PDB entry 5UWO | X-ray diffraction, 2.35 A resolution | chains A and C of the 4 polymer chains in the assembly

== Chain A ==
Protein: GTP-binding nuclear protein Ran
Source organism: Homo sapiens
UniProtKB: P62826 (RAN_HUMAN); residues 1-216 here = UniProt positions 1-216
Sequence (237 residues; numbered -20 to 216; the number before each row is that of its first residue; numbers below 1 keep their minus sign (Met-20 is residue -20)):
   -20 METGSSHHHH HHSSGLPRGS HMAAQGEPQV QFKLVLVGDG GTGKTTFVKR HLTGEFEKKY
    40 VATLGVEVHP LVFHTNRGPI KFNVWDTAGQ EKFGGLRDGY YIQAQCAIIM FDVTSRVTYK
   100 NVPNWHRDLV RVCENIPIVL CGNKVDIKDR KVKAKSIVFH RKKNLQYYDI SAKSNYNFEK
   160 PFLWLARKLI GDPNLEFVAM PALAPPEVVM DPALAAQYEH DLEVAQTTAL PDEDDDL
Disordered / not traced: -20 to 8, 187-189
Differences from the reference sequence: expression tag (-20 to 0)
Swiss-Prot annotation at these positions:
  - region: Lys37 to Val45 (Switch-I), Gly68 to Gln84 (Switch-II), Asp211 to Leu216 (Interaction with RANBP1)
  - binding site (GTP): Asp18 to Thr25, Glu36 to Thr42, Gly68, Asn122 to Asp125, Ser150 to Lys152
  - site: Gln69 (Essential for GTP hydrolysis)
  - modified residue: Ala2 (N-acetylalanine), Thr24 (Phosphothreonine), Lys37 (N6-acetyllysine), Lys60 (N6-acetyllysine), Lys71 (N6-acetyllysine), Lys99 (N6-acetyllysine), Lys134 (N6-acetyllysine), Lys159 (N6-acetyllysine)
  - cross-link (Glycyl lysine isopeptide (Lys-Gly)): Lys71 (interchain with G-Cter in SUMO2), Lys152 (interchain with G-Cter in SUMO2)
  - mutagenesis: Gly19 (G19V: Blocks DNA replication; when associated with L-69), Thr24 (T24L: Has low binding affinity for GTP and GDP. Almost completely abolishes interaction with BIRC5; T24N: Has low binding affinity for GTP and GDP. Decreases nuclear import of proteins and RNA ...), Thr25 (T25A: Minor effect on the interaction with the alpha phosphate group of bound GTP), Lys37 (K37Q: Mimics acetylation; enhances the nuclear export of RELA/p65; K37R: Decreased acetylation), Tyr39 (Y39A: Abolishes steric hindrance that traps the essential Q-69 in an unreactive position, and causes slow GTP hydrolysis in wild-type ...), Gln69 (Q69L: Strongly decreased GTPase activity. Probably locked in the GTP-bound form. Loss of interaction with NUTF2. Decreases nuclear location and leads to cytoplasmic location during interphase ...), Glu70 (E70A: Strongly decreases the relase of bound GDP), Arg76 (R76E: Probable loss of interaction with NUTF2. Loss of transport to the nucleus), Lys134 (K134Q: Loss of normal mitotic chromosome segregation and defective mitotic spindle orientation; K134R: Loss of normal mitotic chromosome segregation and formation of sister chromatid bridges), Asp211 to Leu216 (No effect on GTPase activity. Abolishes interaction with RANBP1)

== Chain C ==
Protein: Exportin-1
Source organism: Saccharomyces cerevisiae
UniProtKB: P30822 (XPO1_YEAST); residue numbers follow UniProt; this construct covers 1-376, 414-1058
Sequence (1024 residues; numbered -2 to 1058; 37 numbers in that range are skipped by the numbering (no residue carries them; nothing is unmodelled there); the number before each row is that of its first residue; numbers below 1 keep their minus sign (Gly-2 is residue -2)):
    -2 GGSMEGILDF SNDLDIALLD QVVSTFYQGS GVQQKQAQEI LTKFQDNPDA WQKADQILQF
    58 STNPQSKFIA LSILDKLITR KWKLLPNDHR IGIRNFVVGM IISMCQDDEV FKTQKNLINK
   118 SDLTLVQILK QEWPQNWPEF IPELIGSSSS SVNVCENNMI VLKLLSEEVF DFSAEQMTQA
   178 KALHLKNSMS KEFEQIFKLC FQVLEQGSSS SLIVATLESL LRYLHWIPYR YIYETNILEL
   238 LSTKFMTSPD TRAITLKCLT EVSNLKIPQD NDLIKRQTVL FFQNTLQQIA TSVMPVTADL
   298 KATYANANGN DQSFLQDLAM FLTTYLARNR ALLESDESLR ELLLNAHQYL IQLSKIEERE
   358 LFKTTLDYWH NLVADLFYE
   414 PLKKHIYEEI CSQLRLVIIE NMVRPEEDLV VENDEGEIVR EFVKESDTIQ LYKSEREVLV
   474 YLTHLNVIDT EEIMISKLAR QIDGSEWSWH NINTLSWAIG SISGTMSEDT EKRFVVTVIK
   534 DLLGLCEQKR GKDNKAVVAS DIMYVVGQYP RFLKAHWNFL RTVILKLFEF MHETHEGVQD
   594 MACDTFIKIV QKCKYHFVIQ QPRESEPFIQ TIIRDIQKTT ADLQPQQVHT FYKACGIIIS
   654 EERSVAERNR LLSDLMQLPN MAWDTIVEQS TANPTLLLDS ETVKIIANII KTNVAVCTSM
   714 GADFYPQLGH IYYNMLQLYR AVSSMISAQV AAEGLIATKT PKVRGLRTIK KEILKLVETY
   774 ISKARNLDDV VKVLVEPLLN AVLEDYMNNV PDARDAEVLN CMTTVVEKVG HMIPQGVILI
   834 LQSVFECTLD MINKDFTEYP EHRVEFYKLL KVINEKSFAA FLELPPAAFK LFVDAICWAF
   894 KHNNRDVEVN GLQIALDLVK NIERMGNVPF ANEFHKNYFF IFVSETFFVL TDSDHKSGFS
   954 KQALLLMKLI SLVYDNKISV PLYQEAEVPQ GTSNQVYLSQ YLANMLSNAF PHLTSEQIAS
  1014 FLSALTKQCK DLVVFKGTLR DFLVQIKEVG GDPTDYLFAE DKENA
Disordered / not traced: -2 to -1, 440-460, 1054-1058
Differences from the reference sequence: expression tag (-2 to 0); conflict Asp441 (Val in P30822), Gly537 (Asp in P30822), Cys539 (Thr in P30822), Glu540 (Val in P30822), Gln541 (Lys in P30822), Cys1022 (Tyr in P30822)

== Chain A / chain C interface ==
Residue-residue contacts - 54 pairs, chain A then chain C:
  Val45(A) with Gln35(C)
  Val47(A) with Gln31(C)
  Trp64(A) with Phe23(C), hydrophobic; Gln31(C)
  Gly74(A) with Thr39(C); Gln42(C), hydrogen bond (backbone-side chain)
  Leu75(A) with Phe23(C), hydrophobic; Leu38(C); Gln42(C)
  Arg76(A) with Lys73(C)
  Asp77(A) with Phe65(C); Ser69(C); Lys117(C), salt bridge
  Gly78(A) with Tyr24(C), hydrogen bond (backbone-side chain); Phe65(C)
  Tyr79(A) with Phe23(C), hydrophobic; Gln35(C), hydrogen bond; Thr39(C)
  Ile81(A) with Tyr24(C); Gln62(C); Phe65(C), hydrophobic
  Gln82(A) with Gln25(C); Gln62(C)
  Asn103(A) with Phe169(C); Glu172(C), hydrogen bond
  Arg106(A) with Phe169(C); Gln173(C)
  Arg110(A) with Leu120(C); Leu161(C); Glu164(C), salt bridge; Glu165(C), salt bridge
  Val111(A) with Asn113(C)
  Glu113(A) with Asn116(C)
  Lys134(A) with Gln463(C); Ser467(C), hydrogen bond
  His139(A) with Glu357(C), salt bridge
  Arg140(A) with Met317(C); Lys360(C); Thr361(C), hydrogen bond; Asp364(C), salt bridge
  Lys141(A) with Lys254(C), hydrogen bond (backbone-side chain); Glu258(C), salt bridge
  Asn143(A) with Lys254(C), hydrogen bond; Ser310(C); Gln313(C), hydrogen bond; Asp314(C), hydrogen bond
  Gln145(A) with Glu355(C)
  Tyr146(A) with Glu357(C)
  Lys167(A) with Gln309(C), hydrogen bond
  Pro172(A) with Ala302(C); Asn303(C)
  Thr206(A) with Ile749(C)
  Ala208(A) with Lys752(C)
  Glu212(A) with Arg757(C)
Other interface residues (no listed pair), chain A (41 interface residues in all): Leu43, Gly44, Gln69, Lys71, Val96, Lys99, Asn100, Pro102, Asn114, Asp128, Lys130, Ala133, Asp213
Other interface residues (no listed pair), chain C (49 interface residues in all): Thr257, Asn261, Ala304, Asn307, Arg898, Asp899, Asp947, Ser950

== In short ==
41 residues of chain A and 49 residues of chain C are in contact; the contacts include 11 hydrogen bonds and 6
salt bridges. Among the polar pairs are Asp77(A)-Lys117(C), Arg110(A)-Glu164(C) and Arg110(A)-Glu165(C). From
UniProt: 23 GTP-binding residues and 15 mutagenesis sites on chain A.
Here chain A is GTP-binding nuclear protein Ran (Homo sapiens) and chain C is Exportin-1 (Saccharomyces
cerevisiae). Entry 5UWO (Crystal Structure of Engineered FMRP-1b NES Peptide in complex with CRM1-Ran-RanBP1)
was determined by X-ray diffraction together with 5UWH, 5UWI, 5UWJ, 5UWP, 5UWQ, 5UWR and 4 further entries
from the same study.
